2E42 - chains C and B of the 4 polymer chains in the assembly; structure by X-ray diffraction, 1.80 A resolution.

# Chain C
Molecule: 16-nt DNA strand
Sequence (16 nucleotides; each row starts with the number of its first residue):
     1 TAGGATTGCG CAATAT

# Chain B
Molecule: CCAAT/enhancer-binding protein beta
From: Homo sapiens
UniProtKB: P17676 (CEBPB_HUMAN); numbering as in UniProt (aligned over 259-336)
Chain sequence (78 residues; each row starts with the number of its first residue):
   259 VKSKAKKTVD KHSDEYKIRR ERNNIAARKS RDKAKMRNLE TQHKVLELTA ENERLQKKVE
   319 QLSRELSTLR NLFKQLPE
Not modelled in the structure: 259-267, 335-336
Construct notes: engineered mutation Ala285 (Val in P17676)
Swiss-Prot annotation at these positions:
  - region: Lys275 to Arg295 (Basic motif), Leu297 to Leu304 (Leucine-zipper)
  - modified residue: Thr266 (Phosphothreonine), Ser288 (Phosphoserine), Ser325 (Phosphoserine)
  - cross-link (Glycyl lysine isopeptide (Lys-Gly)): Lys260 (interchain with G-Cter in SUMO2), Lys262 (interchain with G-Cter in SUMO2), Lys332 (interchain with G-Cter in SUMO2)
  - mutagenesis: Ser288 (S288A: Loss of nuclear translocation)

# Chain C / chain B interface
Pairs across the interface (11; chain C residue first):
  DG4(C) - Arg280(B)  salt bridge to the phosphate
  DA5(C) - Asn281(B)  base contact
  DA5(C) - Ala284(B)  phosphate contact
  DA5(C) - Lys287(B)  salt bridge to the phosphate
  DT6(C) - Asn281(B)  hydrogen bond to the base
  DT6(C) - Ala284(B)  base contact
  DT6(C) - Ala285(B)  base contact
  DT6(C) - Ser288(B)  hydrogen bond to the phosphate
  DT6(C) - Lys291(B)  salt bridge to the phosphate
  DT7(C) - Ala285(B)  base contact
  DG8(C) - Arg289(B)  hydrogen bond to the base
Interface residues without a listed pair, chain C (7 interface residues in all): DG3, DC9
Interface residues without a listed pair, chain B (9 interface residues in all): Arg277

# Summary
Chain C and chain B form an interface of 7 and 9 residues respectively, with 3 hydrogen bonds and 3 salt
bridges. Polar pairs include DT6(C)-Asn281(B), DG8(C)-Arg289(B) and DT6(C)-Ser288(B). Curated annotation
(UniProt) lists one mutagenesis site on chain B.
Chain C is a 16-nt DNA strand and chain B is CCAAT/enhancer-binding protein beta (Homo sapiens); the
structure, Crystal structure of C/EBPbeta Bzip homodimer V285A mutant bound to A High Affinity DNA fragment,
was determined by X-ray diffraction.
